8DD2 - chains C and D of the 9 polymer chains in the assembly; structure by electron microscopy, 2.90 A resolution.

# Chain C
Molecule: Gamma-aminobutyric acid receptor subunit beta-2
From: Homo sapiens
Reference sequence: P47870 (GBRB2_HUMAN); the construct has insertions or renumbered stretches relative to UniProt, so the offset changes along the chain: 1-307 = UniProt 25-331; 315-340 = UniProt 486-511
Chain sequence (364 residues; each row starts with the number of its first residue):
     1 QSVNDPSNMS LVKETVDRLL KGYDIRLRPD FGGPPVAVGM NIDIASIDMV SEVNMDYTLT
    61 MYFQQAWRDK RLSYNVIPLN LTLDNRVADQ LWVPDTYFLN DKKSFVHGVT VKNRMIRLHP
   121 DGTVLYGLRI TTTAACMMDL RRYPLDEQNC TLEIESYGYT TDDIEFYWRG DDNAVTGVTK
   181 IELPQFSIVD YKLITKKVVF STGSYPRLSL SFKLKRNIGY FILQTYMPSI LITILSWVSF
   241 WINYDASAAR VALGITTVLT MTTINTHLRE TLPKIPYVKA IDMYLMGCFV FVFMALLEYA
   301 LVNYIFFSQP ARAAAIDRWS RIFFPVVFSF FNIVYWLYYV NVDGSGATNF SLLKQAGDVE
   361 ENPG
Not modelled in the structure: 1-6, 341-364
Construct notes: linker (308-314); expression tag (341-364)
Curated features (UniProtKB/Swiss-Prot):
  - binding site (histamine): Y97, S156, Y157, T202
  - binding site (4-aminobutanoate): Y157, T202
  - glycosylation (N-linked (GlcNAc...) asparagine): N8, N80, N149
Disulfide bonds: C136-C150
Covalent attachments: N-acetylglucosamine (NAG) linked to N80, N149
Small-molecule neighbours:
  - gamma-amino-butanoic acid (ABU): Y97, E155, S156, Y157, F200, T202, Y205
  - Zolpidem (R5R): T262, N265, D282, M286, F289, V290
Reported in the primary citation:
  - binding site for Zolpidem: M286, F289

# Chain D
Molecule: Gamma-aminobutyric acid receptor subunit alpha-1
From: Homo sapiens
Reference sequence: P14867 (GBRA1_HUMAN); residues 1-312 here correspond to UniProt positions 28-339 (UniProt number = residue number + 27)
Chain sequence (358 residues; numbered 1 to 358; the number before each row is that of its first residue):
     1 QPSLQDELKD NTTVFTRILD RLLDGYDNRL RPGLGERVTE VKTDIFVTSF GPVSDHDMEY
    61 TIDVFFRQSW KDERLKFKGP MTVLRLNNLM ASKIWTPDTF FHNGKKSVAH NMTMPNKLLR
   121 ITEDGTLLYT MRLTVRAECP MHLEDFPMDA HACPLKFGSY AYTRAEVVYE WTREPARSVV
   181 VAEDGSRLNQ YDLLGQTVDS GIVQSSTGEY VVMTTHFHLK RKIGYFVIQT YLPCIMTVIL
   241 SQVSFWLNRE SVPARTVFGV TTVLTMTTLS ISARNSLPKV AYATAMDWFI AVCYAFVFSA
   301 LIEFATVNYF TKSQPARAAK IDRLSRIAFP LLFGIFNLVY WATYLNREPQ LKAPTPHQ
Not modelled in the structure: 1-9, 348-358
Construct notes: expression tag (313-358)
Curated features (UniProtKB/Swiss-Prot):
  - binding site (4-aminobutanoate): R67, T130
  - binding site (3alpha-hydroxy-5alpha-pregnan-11,20-dione): W246
  - glycosylation (N-linked (GlcNAc...) asparagine): N11, N111
Disulfide bonds: C139-C153
Covalent attachments: N-acetylglucosamine (NAG) linked to N111
Small-molecule neighbours:
  - gamma-amino-butanoic acid (ABU): F65, R67, L118, T130
  - Zolpidem (R5R), molecule 1: F100, H102, S159, V203, Q204, S205, S206, T207, Y210
  - Zolpidem (R5R), molecule 2: I228, Q229, L232, P233, M236, T237, L240, T265, L269
Reported in the primary citation:
  - binding site for Zolpidem: H102, S205, T207, Y210, P233
  - mutagenesis - G201E, S205C (7-fold): decreased binding to Zolpidem (citing earlier work)
  - mutagenesis - H102R: decreased binding to Zolpidem (from molecular simulation)
  - mutagenesis - T163P: unchanged binding to Zolpidem (from molecular simulation)
  - specificity-determining residues: V203 (by similarity / conservation)
  - specificity-determining residues: G201, S205 (citing earlier work)

# Chain C / chain D interface
Contacting residue pairs (90; chain C residue first):
  D24(C) - T16(D)  hydrogen bond
  I25(C) - N87(D)  hydrogen bond (backbone-side chain)
  R26(C) - L19(D)
  R26(C) - D20(D)  salt bridge
  R26(C) - N87(D)  hydrogen bond (backbone-side chain)
  R26(C) - L89(D)
  L27(C) - T12(D)
  L27(C) - F15(D)  hydrophobic
  L27(C) - T16(D)
  L27(C) - L19(D)  hydrophobic
  F31(C) - F15(D)  hydrophobic
  F31(C) - L84(D)  hydrophobic
  F31(C) - R85(D)
  G32(C) - M81(D)
  M55(C) - N189(D)
  W92(C) - N87(D)
  V93(C) - M114(D)  hydrophobic
  P94(C) - T113(D)
  P94(C) - M114(D)
  T96(C) - M112(D)
  T96(C) - T113(D)  hydrogen bond (backbone-backbone)
  T96(C) - M114(D)
  Y97(C) - F65(D)
  Y97(C) - M112(D)
  Y97(C) - N116(D)
  Y97(C) - R132(D)
  F98(C) - M112(D)  hydrophobic
  F98(C) - R132(D)  hydrogen bond (backbone-side chain)
  L99(C) - R132(D)  hydrogen bond (backbone-side chain)
  D101(C) - H110(D)
  D101(C) - R132(D)  salt bridge
  K102(C) - H110(D)
  K102(C) - R187(D)
  S104(C) - M112(D)
  F105(C) - M112(D)
  V106(C) - M112(D)
  I130(C) - M112(D)  hydrophobic
  A135(C) - R187(D)
  M137(C) - S186(D)
  M137(C) - R187(D)
  Y157(C) - F65(D)
  Y157(C) - N116(D)
  Y157(C) - K117(D)
  Y157(C) - L118(D)  hydrophobic
  Y157(C) - T130(D)
  Y157(C) - M131(D)  hydrogen bond (side chain-backbone)
  Y157(C) - R132(D)  hydrogen bond (side chain-backbone)
  G158(C) - L118(D)
  G158(C) - R120(D)
  Y159(C) - N87(D)  hydrogen bond
  T160(C) - R120(D)
  D163(C) - R85(D)  salt bridge
  F200(C) - F46(D)  hydrophobic
  F200(C) - F65(D)  hydrophobic
  S201(C) - R67(D)
  S201(C) - R173(D)  hydrogen bond
  T202(C) - R67(D)
  T202(C) - R120(D)  hydrogen bond (backbone-side chain)
  Y205(C) - R120(D)  hydrogen bond
  S247(C) - S251(D)  hydrogen bond
  V251(C) - A254(D)  hydrophobic
  V251(C) - V257(D)  hydrophobic
  V251(C) - F258(D)  hydrophobic
  I255(C) - L240(D)  hydrophobic
  I255(C) - T261(D)
  L259(C) - T265(D)
  R269(C) - Y225(D)
  R269(C) - Q229(D)
  R269(C) - S272(D)
  K274(C) - N189(D)
  K274(C) - Q190(D)
  K274(C) - Y225(D)  hydrogen bond
  K274(C) - S276(D)  hydrogen bond
  I275(C) - Y225(D)
  P276(C) - N189(D)
  P276(C) - K222(D)
  P276(C) - G224(D)
  P276(C) - Y225(D)
  P276(C) - I228(D)
  F289(C) - M236(D)  hydrophobic
  F293(C) - M236(D)  hydrophobic
  F293(C) - L240(D)  hydrophobic
  L296(C) - F258(D)  hydrophobic
  L297(C) - V243(D)  hydrophobic
  N303(C) - L247(D)
  N303(C) - N248(D)
  N303(C) - S251(D)
  Y304(C) - W246(D)
  F307(C) - N248(D)
  F307(C) - E250(D)
Interface residues without a listed pair, chain C (57 interface residues in all): D95, N100, L128, A248, V258, N265, P273, Y277, V278, Y299, A300
Interface residues without a listed pair, chain D (60 interface residues in all): L23, T48, D63, L86, M90, L128, F226, I239, P253, R323, R326

# Summary
57 residues of chain C and 60 residues of chain D are in contact, with 15 hydrogen bonds and 3 salt bridges.
Among the polar pairs are R26(C)-D20(D), D101(C)-R132(D) and D163(C)-R85(D). From the paper: a binding site
for Zolpidem at M286(C), F289(C) and H102(D) among others; G201E, S205C and H102R of chain D reduce binding to
Zolpidem.
Here chain C is Gamma-aminobutyric acid receptor subunit beta-2 and chain D is Gamma-aminobutyric acid
receptor subunit alpha-1, both from Homo sapiens. Entry 8DD2 (Human GABAA receptor alpha1-beta2-gamma2 subtype
in complex with GABA plus Zolpidem) was determined by electron microscopy together with 8DD3 from the same
study.
